Entry 4DU3 (X-ray diffraction, 2.02 A resolution); this record covers chains A and P of the 3 polymer chains in the assembly.

[Chain A]
Name: DNA polymerase
From: Enterobacteria phage RB69
Notes: EC 2.7.7.7
Reference sequence: Q38087 (DPOL_BPR69); residue numbers follow UniProt; this construct covers 1-903
Amino-acid sequence (903 residues; row label = number of the first residue in the row):
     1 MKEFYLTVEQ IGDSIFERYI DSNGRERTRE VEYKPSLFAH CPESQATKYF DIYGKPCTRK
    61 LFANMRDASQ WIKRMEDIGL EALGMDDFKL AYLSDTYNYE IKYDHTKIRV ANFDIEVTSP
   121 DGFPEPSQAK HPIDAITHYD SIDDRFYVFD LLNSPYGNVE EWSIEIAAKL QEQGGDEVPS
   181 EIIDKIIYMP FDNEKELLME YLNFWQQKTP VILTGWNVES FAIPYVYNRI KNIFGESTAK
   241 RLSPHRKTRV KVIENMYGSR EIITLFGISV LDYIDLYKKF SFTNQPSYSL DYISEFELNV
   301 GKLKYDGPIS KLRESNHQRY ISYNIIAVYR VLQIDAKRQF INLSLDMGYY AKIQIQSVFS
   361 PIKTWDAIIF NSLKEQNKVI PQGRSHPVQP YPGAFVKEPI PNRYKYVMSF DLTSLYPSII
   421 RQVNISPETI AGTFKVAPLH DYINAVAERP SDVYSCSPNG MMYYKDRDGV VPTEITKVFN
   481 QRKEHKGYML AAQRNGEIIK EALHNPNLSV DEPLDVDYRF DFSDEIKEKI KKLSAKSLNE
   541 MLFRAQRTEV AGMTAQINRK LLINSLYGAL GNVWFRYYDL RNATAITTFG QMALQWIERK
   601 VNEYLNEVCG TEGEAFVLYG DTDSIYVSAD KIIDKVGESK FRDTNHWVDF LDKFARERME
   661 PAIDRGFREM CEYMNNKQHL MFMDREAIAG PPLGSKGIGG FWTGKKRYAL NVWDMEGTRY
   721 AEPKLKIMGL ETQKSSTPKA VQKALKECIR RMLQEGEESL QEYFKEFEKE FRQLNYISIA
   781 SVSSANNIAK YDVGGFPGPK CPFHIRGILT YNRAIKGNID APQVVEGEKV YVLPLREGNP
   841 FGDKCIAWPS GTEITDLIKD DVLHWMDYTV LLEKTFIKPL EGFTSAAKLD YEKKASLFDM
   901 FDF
Disordered / not traced: 902-903
Construct notes: conflict Ala222 (Asp in Q38087), Ala327 (Asp in Q38087)
Metal / ion sites: Ca2+ site 1 near Glu116 (its only coordinating residue here); Ca2+ site 2: Asp411, Leu412, Asp623 (together with 2'-deoxyadenosine 5'-triphosphate); Ca2+ site 3: Asp411, Asp623 (together with 2'-deoxyadenosine 5'-triphosphate); Ca2+ site 4: Asp411, Glu716; Ca2+ site 5: Asn505, Asn507, Lys531; Ca2+ site 6: Glu660, Asp684; Ca2+ site 7: Leu857, Asp860, Asp861
Small-molecule neighbours: 2'-deoxyadenosine 5'-triphosphate (DTP): Asp411, Leu412, Thr413, Ser414, Leu415, Tyr416, Pro417, Arg482, Lys486, Lys560, Leu561, Asn564, Tyr567, Thr622, Asp623
Curated features (UniProtKB/Swiss-Prot):
  - region: Thr248 to Thr264 (Beta hairpin), Lys705 to Tyr708 (Binding of DNA in B-conformation), Leu897 to Phe903 (Interaction with the polymerase clamp)
  - binding site (Mg(2+)): Asp114, Glu116, Asp411, Leu412, Asp623
  - binding site (substrate): Ser414 to Tyr416, Arg482, Lys560
  - site: Asp621 (Optimization of metal coordination by the polymerase active site), Lys706 (Optimization of metal coordination by the polymerase active site), Asp714 (Essential for viral replication)
  - mutagenesis: Leu415 (L415A/G: Decreases base selectivity by several hundred fold; L415G/F: Increased misinsertion, increased mismatch extension and inefficient proofreading; L415M: No effect on base selectivity), Leu561 (L561A: No effect on the ability to recognize damaged DNA. Increase in probability of nucleotide incorporation), Ser565 (S565G: Increased incorporation efficiency of correct dNMPs; when associated with A-567), Tyr567 (Y567A: Inserts both dCMP and dAMP opposite 8-oxoG rapidly and with equal efficiency. 100-fold increase of dAMP and dGMP when situated opposite guanidinohydantoin ...), Asp621 (D621A: Drastic decrease in the efficiency of incorporation of dGMP), Lys706 (K706A: Almost complete loss of polymerase activity), Asp714 (D714A: Complete loss of viral replication)
Reported in the primary citation:
  - conformationally variable residues: Tyr567
  - mutagenesis - D621A (103 fold): decreased catalytic activity on dGMP opposite dC (citing earlier work)
  - mutagenesis - Y567A: unchanged catalytic activity on incorporation of dAMP opposite dT
  - mutagenesis - Y567A: unchanged catalytic activity on 2'-deoxyadenosine 5'-triphosphate
  - mutagenesis - K706A: abolished catalytic activity (citing earlier work)

[Chain P]
Molecule: DNA primer
Sequence (13 nucleotides; each row starts with the number of its first residue):
   103 GCGGACTGCT TAX
Modified positions: 2DT (3'-deoxythymidine-5'-monophosphate) at position 115

[Chain A / chain P interface]
Pairs across the interface (29; chain A residue first):
  Asn284(A) - DT112(P)  phosphate contact
  Asn284(A) - DT113(P)  hydrogen bond to the phosphate
  Asp621(A) - 2DT_115(P)  sugar contact
  Thr622(A) - 2DT_115(P)  sugar contact
  Asp623(A) - 2DT_115(P)  sugar contact
  Lys706(A) - DA114(P)  hydrogen bond to the base
  Lys706(A) - 2DT_115(P)  sugar contact
  Tyr708(A) - 2DT_115(P)  hydrogen bond to the phosphate
  Met728(A) - DA114(P)  phosphate contact
  Met728(A) - 2DT_115(P)  phosphate contact
  Gly729(A) - DT113(P)  phosphate contact
  Gly729(A) - DA114(P)  hydrogen bond to the phosphate
  Gln733(A) - DT113(P)  sugar contact
  Gln733(A) - DA114(P)  phosphate contact
  Lys734(A) - DT113(P)  phosphate contact
  Ser735(A) - DT112(P)  hydrogen bond to the phosphate
  Ser735(A) - DT113(P)  hydrogen bond to the phosphate
  Ser783(A) - DC111(P)  sugar contact
  Ser783(A) - DT112(P)  phosphate contact
  Ser784(A) - DC111(P)  phosphate contact
  Ser784(A) - DT112(P)  hydrogen bond to the phosphate
  Asn786(A) - DC111(P)  hydrogen bond to the phosphate
  Lys790(A) - DG110(P)  salt bridge to the phosphate
  Tyr791(A) - DT109(P)  hydrogen bond to the phosphate
  Tyr791(A) - DG110(P)  hydrogen bond to the phosphate
  Lys800(A) - DC108(P)  base contact
  Lys800(A) - DT109(P)  sugar contact
  His804(A) - DG110(P)  phosphate contact
  His804(A) - DC111(P)  salt bridge to the phosphate
Other interface residues (no listed pair), chain A (28 interface residues in all): Tyr257, Tyr626, Lys726, Ile727, Ser736, Val782, Ala785, Asn787, Pro802, Lys829

[Overview]
28 residues of chain A and 8 residues of chain P are in contact, with 10 hydrogen bonds and 2 salt bridges.
Among the polar pairs are Lys706(A)-DA114(P), Asn284(A)-DT113(P) and Tyr708(A)-2DT_115(P). From the paper:
D621A of chain A reduces catalytic activity on dGMP opposite dC; conformational variability at Tyr567(A); 3
substitutions were tested in all.
Here chain A is DNA polymerase (Enterobacteria phage RB69) and chain P is DNA primer. Entry 4DU3 (RB69 DNA
Polymerase Ternary Complex with dDTP Opposite dT with 3-Deaza-adenine at the N-1 Position of ...) was
determined by X-ray diffraction, deposited together with 4DU1, 4DU4 and 4E3S.
